Entry 7EY7 (electron microscopy, 4.30 A resolution (low resolution: residue-level contacts below are approximate; hydrogen-bond / salt-bridge calls are withheld)); this record covers chains s and R of the 42 polymer chains in the assembly.

[Chain s]
Molecule: Tail tubular protein gp12
Organism: Escherichia phage T7
UniProtKB: P03747 (TUBE2_BPT7); numbering as in UniProt (aligned over 1-794)
Amino-acid sequence (794 residues; numbered 1 to 794; the number before each row is that of its first residue):
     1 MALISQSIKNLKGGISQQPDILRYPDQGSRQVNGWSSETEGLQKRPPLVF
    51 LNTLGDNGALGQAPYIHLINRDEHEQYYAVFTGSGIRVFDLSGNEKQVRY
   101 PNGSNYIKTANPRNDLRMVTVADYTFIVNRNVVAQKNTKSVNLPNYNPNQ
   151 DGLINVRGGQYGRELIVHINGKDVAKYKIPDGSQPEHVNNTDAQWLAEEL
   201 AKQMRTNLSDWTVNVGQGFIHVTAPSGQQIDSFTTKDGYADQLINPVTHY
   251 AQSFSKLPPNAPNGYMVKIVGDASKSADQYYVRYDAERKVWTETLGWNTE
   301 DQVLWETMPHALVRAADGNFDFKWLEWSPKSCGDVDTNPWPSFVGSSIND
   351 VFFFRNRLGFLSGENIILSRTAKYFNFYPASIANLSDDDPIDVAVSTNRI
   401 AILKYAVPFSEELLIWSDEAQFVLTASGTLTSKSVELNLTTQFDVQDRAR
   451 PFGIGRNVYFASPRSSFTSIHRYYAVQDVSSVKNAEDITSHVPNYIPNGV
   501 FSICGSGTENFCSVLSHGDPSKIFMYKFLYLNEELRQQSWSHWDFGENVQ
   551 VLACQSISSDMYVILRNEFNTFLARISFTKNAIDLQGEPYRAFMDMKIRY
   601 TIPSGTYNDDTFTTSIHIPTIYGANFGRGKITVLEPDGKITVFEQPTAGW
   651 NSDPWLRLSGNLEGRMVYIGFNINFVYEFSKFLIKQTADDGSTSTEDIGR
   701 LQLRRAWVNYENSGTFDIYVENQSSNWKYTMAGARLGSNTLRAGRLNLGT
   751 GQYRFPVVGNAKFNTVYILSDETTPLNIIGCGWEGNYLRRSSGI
Disordered / not traced: 1, 791-794

[Chain R]
Molecule: Tail tubular protein gp11
Organism: Escherichia phage T7
UniProtKB: P03746 (TUBE1_BPT7); numbering as in UniProt (aligned over 1-196)
Amino-acid sequence (196 residues; row label = number of the first residue in the row):
     1 MRSYDMNVETAAELSAVNDILASIGEPPVSTLEGDANADAANARRILNKI
    51 NRQIQSRGWTFNIEEGITLLPDVYSNLIVYSDDYLSLMSTSGQSIYVNRG
   101 GYVYDRTSQSDRFDSGITVNIIRLRDYDEMPECFRYWIVTKASRQFNNRF
   151 FGAPEVEGVLQEEEDEARRLCMEYEMDYGGYNMLDGDAFTSGLLTR
Disordered / not traced: 1-2, 196

[How chain s and chain R interact]
Contacting residue pairs - 14 pairs, chain s then chain R:
  R704(s) - F150(R)
  R704(s) - F151(R)
  R704(s) - G152(R)
  R705(s) - E26(R)
  W727(s) - A36(R)
  W727(s) - A38(R)
  K728(s) - A36(R)
  K728(s) - N37(R)
  Y729(s) - N37(R)
  Y729(s) - A38(R)
  Y729(s) - D39(R)
  P756(s) - E26(R)
  P756(s) - D39(R)
  V758(s) - F150(R)
Other interface residues (no listed pair), chain R (9 interface residues in all): G34

[Overview]
7 residues of chain s and 9 residues of chain R are in contact.
Chain s is Tail tubular protein gp12 and chain R is Tail tubular protein gp11, both from Escherichia phage T7;
the structure, bacteriophage T7 tail complex, was determined by electron microscopy, deposited together with
7EY6, 7EY8, 7EY9 and 7EYB.
